Entry 8A2I (X-ray diffraction, 2.16 A resolution); this record covers chains A and B.

[Chain A (and B)]
Molecule: Stimulator of interferon genes protein
From: Homo sapiens
Notes: chain B of this document is another copy of the same molecule, construct and numbering; everything in this record applies to it too
UniProtKB: Q86WV6 (STING_HUMAN); numbering as in UniProt (aligned over 140-379)
Amino-acid sequence (241 residues; row label = number of the first residue in the row):
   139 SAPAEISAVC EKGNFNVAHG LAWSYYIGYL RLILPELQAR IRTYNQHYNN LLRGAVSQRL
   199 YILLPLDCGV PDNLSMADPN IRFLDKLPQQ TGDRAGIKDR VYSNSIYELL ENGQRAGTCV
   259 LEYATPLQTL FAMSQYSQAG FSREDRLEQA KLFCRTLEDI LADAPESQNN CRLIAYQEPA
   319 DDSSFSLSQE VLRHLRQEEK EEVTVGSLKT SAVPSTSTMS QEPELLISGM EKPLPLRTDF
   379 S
Unresolved in the structure: 139-146, 317-320, 338-379 (chain B: 139-152, 186-187, 235, 339-379)
Sequence notes: expression tag (139); variant Arg-232 (His in Q86WV6)
Residues lining bound ligands: KWF (2-azanyl-9-[(1R,6R,8R,9R,10S,15R,17R,18R)-8-[4-azanyl-5-(4-naphthalen-2-ylphenyl)pyrrolo[2,3-d]pyrimidin-7-yl]-3,9,12,18-tetrakis(oxidanyl)-3,12-bis(oxidanylidene)-2,4,7,11,13,16-hexaoxa-3$l5,12$l5-diphosphatricyclo[13.2.1.06,10]octadecan-17-yl]-3H-purin-6-one): Ser-162, Tyr-163, Gly-166, Tyr-167, Arg-232, Ile-235, Arg-238, Val-239, Tyr-240, Ser-241, Asn-242, Ser-243, Glu-260, Thr-263, Pro-264, Thr-267
Curated features (UniProtKB/Swiss-Prot):
  - region: Glu-340 to Ser-379 (C-terminal tail (CTT))
  - motif: Leu-363 to Ser-366 (pLxIS motif)
  - binding site (2',3'-cGAMP): Ser-162, Tyr-167, Arg-238, Thr-263
  - binding site (3',3'-c-di-GMP): Ser-162, Tyr-167, Arg-238 to Ser-241, Thr-263
  - binding site (2',3'-cUAMP): Tyr-167, Arg-238, Thr-263
  - modified residue: Thr-229 (Phosphothreonine), Ser-241 (Phosphoserine), Thr-354 (Phosphothreonine), Ser-355 (Phosphoserine), Thr-356 (Phosphothreonine), Ser-358 (Phosphoserine), Ser-366 (Phosphoserine)
  - cross-link (Glycyl lysine isopeptide (Lys-Gly)): Lys-150 (interchain with G-Cter in ubiquitin), Lys-236 (interchain with G-Cter in ubiquitin), Lys-338 (interchain with G-Cter in SUMO)
  - natural variant: Val-147 (V147L: In SAVI), Asn-154 (N154S: In SAVI), Val-155 (V155M: In SAVI), Arg-232 (H232R: Activated by both 2'-3' linked cGAMP and 3'-3' linked cGAMP; this construct carries the variant), Arg-284 (R284S: Found in a 9-month-old patient who died following a fever and severe neck abscess without indication of any severe bacterial infection)
  - mutagenesis: Lys-150 (K150R: Abolishes ubiquitination, homodimerization and subsequent production of IFN-beta), Phe-153 (F153A: Partially constitutively active mutant that promotes the production of type I interferon in absence of cGAMP ligand), Gly-158 (G158A: Constitutively active mutant that promotes the production of type I interferon in absence of cGAMP ligand; G158E: Abolished homodimerization and activation ...), Ser-162 (S162A: Slight decrease in c-di-GMP-binding. Renders the enzyme sensitive to 5,6-dimethylxanthenone 4-acetic acid (DMXAA) drug, leading to activation of the STING1 pathway ...), Gly-166 (G166S: Slight decrease in c-di-GMP-binding), Arg-178 to Arg-180 (Abolishes the endoplasmic reticulum location), Gly-230 (G230I: Renders the enzyme sensitive to 5,6-dimethylxanthenone 4-acetic acid (DMXAA) drug, leading to activation of the STING1 pathway), Lys-236 (K236R: Loss of deubiquitination by USP44), Arg-238 to Tyr-240 (Strong decrease in cGAMP-binding without affecting interaction with TBK1. Abolished ability to induce autophagy), Arg-238 (R238A: Abolished cGAMP-binding. Abolished ability to induce autophagy), Tyr-240 (Y240A: Abolished cGAMP-binding; Y240S: Strong decrease in c-di-GMP-binding), Asn-242 (N242A: Strong decrease in c-di-GMP and cGAMP-binding), 27 further mutagenesis entries in UniProt
From the paper describing this entry:
  - binding site for KWF: Tyr-167, Arg-232, Arg-238, Val-239, Tyr-240, Thr-263
  - conformationally variable residues (order/disorder transition, side-chain flip): Ile-235, Arg-238, Tyr-240

[How chain A and chain B interact]
Contacting residue pairs (87):
  Gly-151(A) / Phe-153(B)
  Asn-154(A) / Phe-153(B)  hydrogen bond (side chain-backbone)
  Asn-154(A) / Asn-154(B)  hydrogen bond
  Asn-154(A) / Val-155(B)
  Val-155(A) / Asn-154(B)
  His-157(A) / Met-271(B)
  His-157(A) / Ala-277(B)  hydrogen bond (side chain-backbone)
  Gly-158(A) / Val-155(B)
  Gly-158(A) / Leu-159(B)
  Leu-159(A) / Gly-158(B)
  Leu-159(A) / Ser-162(B)
  Trp-161(A) / Met-271(B)  hydrophobic
  Trp-161(A) / Tyr-274(B)  hydrophobic
  Trp-161(A) / Gln-276(B)
  Trp-161(A) / Ala-277(B)
  Ser-162(A) / Leu-159(B)
  Ser-162(A) / Thr-267(B)
  Tyr-164(A) / Tyr-274(B)
  Ile-165(A) / Thr-267(B)
  Ile-165(A) / Ala-270(B)  hydrophobic
  Ile-165(A) / Met-271(B)  hydrophobic
  Arg-169(A) / Tyr-274(B)  hydrogen bond
  Val-208(A) / Ala-233(B)  hydrophobic
  Pro-209(A) / Ala-233(B)
  Asp-210(A) / Asp-231(B)
  Asp-210(A) / Arg-232(B)  salt bridge
  Asp-210(A) / Ala-233(B)  hydrogen bond (side chain-backbone)
  Asp-210(A) / Gly-234(B)  hydrogen bond (backbone-backbone)
  Leu-212(A) / Gly-234(B)
  Lys-224(A) / Lys-236(B)
  Lys-224(A) / Asp-237(B)  salt bridge
  Asp-231(A) / Asp-210(B)
  Arg-232(A) / Asp-210(B)  salt bridge
  Arg-232(A) / Thr-263(B)
  Arg-232(A) / Gln-266(B)  hydrogen bond
  Ala-233(A) / Val-208(B)  hydrophobic
  Ala-233(A) / Pro-209(B)
  Ala-233(A) / Asp-210(B)  hydrogen bond (backbone-side chain)
  Ala-233(A) / Glu-260(B)
  Ala-233(A) / Tyr-261(B)  hydrogen bond (backbone-backbone)
  Ala-233(A) / Thr-263(B)
  Gly-234(A) / Pro-209(B)
  Gly-234(A) / Asp-210(B)  hydrogen bond (backbone-backbone)
  Gly-234(A) / Ser-243(B)
  Gly-234(A) / Tyr-245(B)  hydrogen bond (backbone-side chain)
  Gly-234(A) / Leu-259(B)
  Ile-235(A) / Tyr-167(B)
  Ile-235(A) / Ser-241(B)
  Ile-235(A) / Ser-243(B)
  Ile-235(A) / Glu-260(B)
  Lys-236(A) / Phe-221(B)
  Lys-236(A) / Lys-224(B)
  Lys-236(A) / Ser-241(B)
  Lys-236(A) / Ser-243(B)  hydrogen bond (backbone-side chain)
  Asp-237(A) / Lys-224(B)  salt bridge
  Asp-237(A) / Ser-241(B)
  Arg-238(A) / Thr-263(B)
  Val-239(A) / Gln-227(B)
  Val-239(A) / Val-239(B)  hydrophobic
  Ser-243(A) / Gly-234(B)
  Ser-243(A) / Lys-236(B)
  Tyr-245(A) / Gly-234(B)  hydrogen bond (side chain-backbone)
  Leu-259(A) / Gly-234(B)
  Glu-260(A) / Ala-233(B)
  Tyr-261(A) / Ala-233(B)  hydrogen bond (backbone-backbone)
  Thr-263(A) / Arg-232(B)
  Thr-263(A) / Ala-233(B)
  Gln-266(A) / Arg-232(B)  hydrogen bond
  Thr-267(A) / Gly-158(B)
  Thr-267(A) / Trp-161(B)
  Thr-267(A) / Ser-162(B)
  Ala-270(A) / Ile-165(B)  hydrophobic
  Met-271(A) / His-157(B)
  Met-271(A) / Trp-161(B)  hydrophobic
  Tyr-274(A) / Trp-161(B)  hydrophobic
  Tyr-274(A) / Ile-165(B)  hydrophobic
  Tyr-274(A) / Arg-169(B)  hydrogen bond
  Gln-276(A) / Trp-161(B)
  Gln-276(A) / Asp-297(B)
  Gln-276(A) / Ile-298(B)
  Gln-276(A) / Asp-301(B)
  Ala-277(A) / His-157(B)  hydrogen bond (backbone-side chain)
  Ala-277(A) / Trp-161(B)
  Phe-279(A) / Phe-153(B)
  Asp-297(A) / Gln-276(B)  hydrogen bond (backbone-side chain)
  Ile-298(A) / Gln-276(B)
  Asp-301(A) / Gln-276(B)
Interface residues without a listed pair, chain A (45 interface residues in all): Lys-150, Phe-221, Ser-241
Interface residues without a listed pair, chain B (44 interface residues in all): Asn-211, Leu-212, Asn-242

[In short]
The interface between chain A and chain B involves 45 residues on one side and 44 on the other, with 18
hydrogen bonds and 4 salt bridges. Polar pairs include Asp-210(A)/Arg-232(B), Lys-224(A)/Asp-237(B) and
Asn-154(A)/Phe-153(B). From the paper: a binding site for KWF at Tyr-167(A), Arg-232(A) and Arg-238(A) among
others; conformational variability at Ile-235(A), Arg-238(A) and Tyr-240(A).
Both chains are Stimulator of interferon genes protein (Homo sapiens). Entry 8A2I (human STING in complex with
2'-3'-cyclic-GMP-7-deaza(4-(2-naphthyl)phenyl)-AMP) was determined by X-ray diffraction together with 8A2H,
8A2J and 8A2K from the same study.
